Entry 8ONA (electron microscopy, 3.00 A resolution); this record covers chains A and D of the 6 polymer chains in the assembly.

Chain A:
Molecule: FMRFamide-gated sodium channel 1 (FaNaC1)
Source organism: Malacoceros fuliginosus
Chain sequence (600 residues; row label = number of the first residue in the row; numbering starts at 0):
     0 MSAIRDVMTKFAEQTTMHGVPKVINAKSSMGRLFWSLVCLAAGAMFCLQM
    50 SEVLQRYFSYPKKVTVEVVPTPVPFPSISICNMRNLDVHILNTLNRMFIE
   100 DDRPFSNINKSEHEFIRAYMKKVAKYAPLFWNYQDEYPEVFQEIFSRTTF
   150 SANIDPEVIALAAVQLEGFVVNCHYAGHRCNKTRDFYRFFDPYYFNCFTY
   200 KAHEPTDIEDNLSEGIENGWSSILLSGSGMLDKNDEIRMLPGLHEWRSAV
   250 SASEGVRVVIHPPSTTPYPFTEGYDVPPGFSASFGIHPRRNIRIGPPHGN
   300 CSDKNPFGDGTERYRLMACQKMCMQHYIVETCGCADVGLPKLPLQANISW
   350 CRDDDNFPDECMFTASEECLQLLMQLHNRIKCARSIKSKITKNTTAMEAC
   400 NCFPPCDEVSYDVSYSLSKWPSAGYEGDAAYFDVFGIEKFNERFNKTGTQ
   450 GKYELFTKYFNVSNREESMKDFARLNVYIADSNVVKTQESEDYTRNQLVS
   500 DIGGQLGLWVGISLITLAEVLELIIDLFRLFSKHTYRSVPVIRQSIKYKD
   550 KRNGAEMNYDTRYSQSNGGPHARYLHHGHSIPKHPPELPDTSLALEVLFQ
Not modelled in the structure: 0-1, 206-210, 530-599
Disulfide bonds: Cys80-Cys196, Cys172-Cys179, Cys300-Cys405, Cys318-Cys401, Cys322-Cys399, Cys331-Cys381, Cys333-Cys350, Cys360-Cys368
Covalently attached groups: N-acetylglucosamine (NAG) linked to Asn180, Asn299, Asn392, Asn444, Asn460
From the paper describing this entry:
  - contacts within the chain: Tyr59-His297, His297-Glu490
  - mutagenesis - H297S: increased signaling with FMRFamide, neuropeptide (chain D)
  - conformationally variable residues (loop rearrangement): Thr15, His17, Lys200 to Gly218, His297
  - mutagenesis - D101A/E235A, F129A (18 +/- 8 uM), F129L (9 +/- 3 uM), F129Q (100-fold), Q133L, Q133N: decreased binding to FMRFamide, neuropeptide (chain D)
  - mutagenesis - V122F, V122Q, F431A: unchanged binding to FMRFamide, neuropeptide (chain D)
  - mutagenesis - V122A (20-fold): increased binding to FMRFamide, neuropeptide (chain D)
  - mutagenesis - F129A (18 +/- 8 uM), F129L (9 +/- 3 uM), F129Q (100-fold): decreased signaling
  - mutagenesis - V122F, V122Q, F431A: unchanged signaling in response to FMRFa
  - mutagenesis - V122A (20-fold): increased signaling in response to FMRFa
  - mutagenesis - D101A/E235A, Q133L, Q133N: decreased signaling in response to FMRFa
  - mutagenesis - F97C, F129C, M238C, S282C: decreased signaling in response to MTSET
  - mutagenesis - N475C: unchanged signaling in response to MTSET

Chain D:
Molecule: FMRFamide, neuropeptide
Chain sequence (5 residues; row label = number of the first residue in the row):
   609 FMRFX
Modified residues: NH2 (amino group) at position 613

Chain A / chain D interface:
Pairs across the interface (21; chain A residue first):
  Phe97(A) with Phe612(D); NH2_613(D)
  Asp101(A) with Arg611(D); Phe612(D)
  Val122(A) with Phe612(D), hydrophobic
  Ala126(A) with Phe612(D), hydrophobic
  Phe129(A) with Met610(D); Phe612(D), hydrophobic
  Trp130(A) with Phe609(D)
  Gln133(A) with Phe609(D); Met610(D)
  Phe144(A) with Phe612(D), hydrophobic
  Glu235(A) with Arg611(D), salt bridge
  Arg237(A) with Arg611(D); Phe612(D), hydrogen bond (side chain-backbone); NH2_613(D)
  Met238(A) with Met610(D), hydrophobic; Arg611(D), hydrogen bond (backbone-backbone); Phe612(D); NH2_613(D), hydrogen bond (backbone-backbone)
  Pro240(A) with Phe612(D), hydrophobic
Interface residues without a listed pair, chain A (15 interface residues in all): Pro103, Gln141, Ile236

In short:
The interface between chain A and chain D involves 15 residues on one side and 5 on the other, with 3 hydrogen
bonds and 1 salt bridge. Polar contacts include Glu235(A)-Arg611(D), Arg237(A)-Phe612(D) and
Met238(A)-Arg611(D). From the paper: D101A/E235A, F129A and F129L of chain A, among others, reduce binding to
FMRFamide, neuropeptide (chain D); conformational variability at Thr15(A), His17(A) and Lys200(A) among
others; 16 substitutions were tested in all.
Here chain A is FMRFamide-gated sodium channel 1 (FaNaC1) (Malacoceros fuliginosus) and chain D is FMRFamide,
neuropeptide. Entry 8ONA (FMRFa-bound Malacoceros FaNaC1 in lipid nanodiscs in presence of diminazene) was
determined by electron microscopy, deposited together with 8ON7 and 8ON9.
